1YMH - chains A and E of the 3 polymer chains in the assembly; structure by X-ray diffraction, 2.60 A resolution.

[Chain A]
Protein: Fab 16D9D6, light chain
From: Mus musculus
Notes: antibody fragment or engineered binder
Amino-acid sequence (220 residues; each row starts with the number of its first residue; a row labelled like 27A-27F holds insertion residues (27A, then the next letters in order)):
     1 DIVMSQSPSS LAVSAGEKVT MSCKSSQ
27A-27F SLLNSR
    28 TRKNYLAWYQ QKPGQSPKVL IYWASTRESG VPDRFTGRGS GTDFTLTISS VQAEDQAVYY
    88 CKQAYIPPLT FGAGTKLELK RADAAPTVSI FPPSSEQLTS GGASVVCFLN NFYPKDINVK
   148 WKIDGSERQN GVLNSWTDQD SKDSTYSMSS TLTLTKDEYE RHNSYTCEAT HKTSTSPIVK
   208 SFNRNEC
Cystine bridges: Cys23-Cys88, Cys134-Cys194

[Chain E]
Protein: Protein L
From: Finegoldia magna
Notes: engineered mutation(s): A866W
Reference sequence: Q51918 (Q51918_PEPMA); residues 818-882 here correspond to UniProt positions 474-538 (UniProt number = residue number - 344)
Amino-acid sequence (65 residues; each row starts with the number of its first residue):
   818 KEEVTIKVNL IFADGKIQTA EFKGTFEEAT AEAYRYADLL AKVNGEYTWD LEDGGNHMNI
   878 KFAGK

[Interface between chain A and chain E]
Pairs across the interface (28):
  Gln6(A) with Lys840(E)
  Ser7(A) with Glu849(E), hydrogen bond
  Pro8(A) with Glu838(E); Phe839(E), hydrophobic; Tyr853(E), hydrophobic
  Ser9(A) with Glu819(E); Glu838(E), hydrogen bond (backbone-backbone); Phe839(E); Lys840(E)
  Ser10(A) with Ala837(E); Glu838(E), hydrogen bond (backbone-backbone)
  Leu11(A) with Gln835(E); Thr836(E); Tyr853(E)
  Ala12(A) with Gln835(E); Thr836(E), hydrogen bond (backbone-backbone)
  Val13(A) with Gln835(E)
  Glu17(A) with Lys833(E); Gln835(E)
  Lys18(A) with Gln835(E), hydrogen bond (backbone-side chain)
  Thr20(A) with Tyr853(E), hydrogen bond (backbone-side chain)
  Ser22(A) with Leu856(E)
  Thr72(A) with Leu856(E)
  Ala100(A) with Lys818(E), hydrogen bond (backbone-side chain); Lys840(E)
  Gly101(A) with Lys840(E), hydrogen bond (backbone-side chain)
  Lys107(A) with Ile834(E); Thr836(E), hydrogen bond
Also at the interface, not in a pair above, chain A (18 interface residues in all): Ser5, Lys24
Also at the interface, not in a pair above, chain E (16 interface residues in all): Arg852, Leu857, Val860

[In short]
The interface between chain A and chain E involves 18 residues on one side and 16 on the other; the contacts
include 9 hydrogen bonds. Among the polar pairs are Ser7(A)-Glu849(E), Lys18(A)-Gln835(E) and
Thr20(A)-Tyr853(E).
Here chain A is Fab 16D9D6, light chain (Mus musculus) and chain E is Protein L (Finegoldia magna). Entry 1YMH
(anti-HCV Fab 19D9D6 complexed with protein L (PpL) mutant A66W) was determined by X-ray diffraction.
